Entry 9DLS (electron microscopy, 3.37 A resolution); this record covers chains D and G of the 7 polymer chains in the assembly.

[Chain D]
Name: Replicative DNA helicase
Source organism: Vibrio cholerae
Notes: EC 5.6.2.3
UniProtKB: A0A085R2T8 (A0A085R2T8_VIBCL); residue numbers follow UniProt; this construct covers 1-468
Sequence (468 residues; row label = number of the first residue in the row):
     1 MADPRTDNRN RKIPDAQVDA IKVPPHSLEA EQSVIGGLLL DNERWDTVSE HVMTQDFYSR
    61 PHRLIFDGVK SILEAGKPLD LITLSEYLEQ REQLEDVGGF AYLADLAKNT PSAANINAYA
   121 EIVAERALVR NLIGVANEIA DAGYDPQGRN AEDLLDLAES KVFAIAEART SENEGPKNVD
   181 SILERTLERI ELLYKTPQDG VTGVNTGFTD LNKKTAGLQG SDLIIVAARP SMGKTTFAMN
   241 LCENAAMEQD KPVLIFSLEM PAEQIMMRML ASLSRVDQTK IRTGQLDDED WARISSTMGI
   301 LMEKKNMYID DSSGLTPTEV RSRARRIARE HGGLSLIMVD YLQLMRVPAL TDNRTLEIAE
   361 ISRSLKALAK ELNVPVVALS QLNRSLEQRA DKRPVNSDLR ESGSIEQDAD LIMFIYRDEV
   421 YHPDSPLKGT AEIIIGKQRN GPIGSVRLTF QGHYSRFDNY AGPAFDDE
Disordered / not traced: 1-22, 464-468
Bound ions: Mg2+: Thr-235, Glu-259 (together with ATP-gamma-S)
Residues lining bound ligands:
  - ATP-gamma-S (AGS; phosphothiophosphoric acid-adenylate ester), molecule 1: Pro-230, Ser-231, Met-232, Gly-233, Lys-234, Thr-235, Thr-236, Glu-259, Arg-268, Asp-277, Gln-278, Thr-279, Gln-381, Arg-417, Phe-450, Gly-452, His-453
  - ATP-gamma-S (AGS), molecule 2: Gln-407, Lys-437, Gln-438, Arg-439, Asn-440, Gly-441, Pro-442
From the paper describing this entry:
  - binding site for ATP-gamma-S: Lys-234, Arg-439
  - mutagenesis - E259A: abolished catalytic activity on ATP
  - catalytic residues: Glu-259

[Chain G]
Molecule: ssDNA
Sequence (22 nucleotides; row label = number of the first residue in the row):
     1 TCCAGATACA CAAAAAAAAA AA

[How chain D and chain G interact]
Pairs across the interface - 12 pairs, chain D then chain G:
  Asn-353(D) with DG5(G), base contact
  Thr-355(D) with DA6(G), sugar contact
  Asn-383(D) with DT7(G), hydrogen bond to the phosphate; DA8(G), phosphate contact
  Arg-384(D) with DA8(G), phosphate contact; DC9(G), salt bridge to the phosphate
  Leu-399(D) with DT7(G), phosphate contact
  Arg-400(D) with DT7(G), phosphate contact; DA8(G), salt bridge to the phosphate
  Glu-401(D) with DA6(G), phosphate contact; DT7(G), hydrogen bond to the phosphate
  Gly-403(D) with DA6(G), phosphate contact
Also at the interface, not in a pair above, chain D (9 interface residues in all): Ser-402

[In short]
Chain D and chain G form an interface of 9 and 5 residues respectively, with 2 hydrogen bonds and 2 salt
bridges. Among the polar pairs are Asn-383(D)/DT7(G), Glu-401(D)/DT7(G) and Arg-384(D)/DC9(G). Bound to chain
D: ATP-gamma-S. Thr-235(D) and Glu-259(D) coordinate Mg2+. The paper reports the catalytic residue Glu-259(D);
E259A of chain D abolishes catalytic activity on ATP.
Chain D is Replicative DNA helicase (Vibrio cholerae) and chain G is ssDNA; the structure, Vibrio cholerae
DnaB, was determined by electron microscopy.
